PDB entry 9UI2 | X-ray diffraction, 1.70 A resolution | chains I and J of the 10 polymer chains in the assembly

Chain I (and J):
Protein: Probable transaldolase
Organism: Thermus thermophilus (strain ATCC 27634 / DSM 579 / HB8)
Notes: EC 2.2.1.2; chain J of this document is another copy of the same molecule, construct and numbering; everything in this record applies to it too
Reference sequence: Q5SJE8 (TAL_THET8); residue numbers follow UniProt; this construct covers 1-223
Amino-acid sequence (243 residues; row label = number of the first residue in the row; numbers below 1 keep their minus sign (Met-19 is residue -19)):
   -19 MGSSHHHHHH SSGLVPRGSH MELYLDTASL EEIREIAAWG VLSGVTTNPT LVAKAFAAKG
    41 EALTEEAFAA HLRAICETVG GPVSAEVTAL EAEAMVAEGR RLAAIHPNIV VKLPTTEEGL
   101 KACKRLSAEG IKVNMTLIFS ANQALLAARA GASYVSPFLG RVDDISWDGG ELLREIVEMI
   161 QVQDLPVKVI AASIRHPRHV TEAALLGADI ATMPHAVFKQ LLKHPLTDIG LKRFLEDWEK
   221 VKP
Unresolved in the structure: -19 to -2
Sequence notes: initiating methionine (-19); expression tag (-18 to 0)
UniProt features mapped onto this chain:
  - active site: Lys92 (Schiff-base intermediate with substrate)

Chain I / chain J interface:
Contacting residue pairs - 81 pairs, chain I then chain J:
  Asn28(I) - Phe214(J)
  Pro29(I) - Phe214(J)
  Pro29(I) - Trp218(J)  hydrophobic
  Thr30(I) - Phe214(J)
  Thr30(I) - Asp217(J)  hydrogen bond
  Val32(I) - Trp218(J)  hydrophobic
  Ala33(I) - Asp217(J)
  Ala33(I) - Val221(J)
  Ala37(I) - Val221(J)  hydrophobic
  Ala42(I) - Val221(J)
  Leu43(I) - Trp218(J)  hydrophobic
  Leu43(I) - Val221(J)  hydrogen bond (backbone-backbone)
  Leu43(I) - Lys222(J)
  Leu43(I) - Pro223(J)
  Phe48(I) - Trp218(J)  hydrophobic
  Glu66(I) - Phe214(J)
  Thr68(I) - Leu215(J)
  Thr68(I) - Trp218(J)
  Leu70(I) - Leu211(J)  hydrophobic
  Pro94(I) - Leu211(J)  hydrophobic
  Thr95(I) - Leu202(J)
  Thr95(I) - Thr207(J)
  Thr96(I) - Leu202(J)
  Thr96(I) - Thr207(J)
  Glu97(I) - Trp19(J)
  Glu97(I) - Lys199(J)  salt bridge
  Glu97(I) - Leu202(J)
  Leu100(I) - Trp19(J)
  Leu100(I) - Leu202(J)  hydrophobic
  Lys101(I) - Ala18(J)
  Lys101(I) - Trp19(J)
  Lys104(I) - Ala17(J)  hydrogen bond (side chain-backbone)
  Lys104(I) - Ala18(J)
  Lys104(I) - Trp19(J)
  Lys104(I) - Gly20(J)
  Leu117(I) - Thr207(J)  hydrogen bond (backbone-side chain)
  Leu117(I) - Gly210(J)
  Leu117(I) - Leu211(J)
  Leu117(I) - Phe214(J)  hydrophobic
  Phe119(I) - His204(J)
  Phe119(I) - Leu206(J)
  Phe119(I) - Thr207(J)
  Asn122(I) - Pro177(J)  hydrogen bond (side chain-backbone)
  Asn122(I) - Val180(J)
  Asn122(I) - Thr181(J)  hydrogen bond
  Asn122(I) - Leu201(J)
  Gln123(I) - Leu202(J)  hydrogen bond (side chain-backbone)
  Gln123(I) - His204(J)
  Gln123(I) - Thr207(J)  hydrogen bond
  Leu125(I) - Met1(J)  hydrophobic
  Leu126(I) - Leu3(J)  hydrophobic
  Leu126(I) - Val21(J)
  Leu126(I) - Leu202(J)  hydrophobic
  Arg129(I) - His0(J)  hydrogen bond (side chain-backbone)
  Arg129(I) - Met1(J)
  Arg129(I) - Glu2(J)
  Arg129(I) - Gly20(J)
  Arg129(I) - Val21(J)
  Arg129(I) - Ser23(J)  hydrogen bond
  Ala130(I) - Trp19(J)
  Ala130(I) - Gly20(J)
  Ala130(I) - Val21(J)  hydrophobic
  Arg141(I) - Leu206(J)
  Arg141(I) - Gly210(J)
  Arg141(I) - Phe214(J)
  Ile145(I) - Leu206(J)  hydrophobic
  Glu155(I) - Arg178(J)  salt bridge
  Glu155(I) - Thr181(J)
  Glu155(I) - Leu185(J)
  Met159(I) - Ala184(J)  hydrophobic
  Met159(I) - Leu185(J)
  Val162(I) - Leu185(J)
  Val162(I) - Gly187(J)
  Gln163(I) - Ser-1(J)
  Gln163(I) - His0(J)  hydrogen bond (backbone-side chain)
  Gln163(I) - Met1(J)  hydrogen bond (side chain-backbone)
  Gln163(I) - Ala184(J)  hydrogen bond (side chain-backbone)
  Gln163(I) - Gly187(J)
  Gln163(I) - Ala188(J)  hydrogen bond (side chain-backbone)
  Asp164(I) - His0(J)  hydrogen bond (backbone-side chain)
  Leu165(I) - His0(J)
Interface residues without a listed pair, chain I (39 interface residues in all): Ser120, Ala121, Trp147, Glu158
Interface residues without a listed pair, chain J (39 interface residues in all): Glu15, Ala183, Leu186, Phe198, Arg213

Overview:
Chain I and chain J each contribute 39 residues to their interface; the contacts include 15 hydrogen bonds and
2 salt bridges. Among the polar pairs are Glu97(I)-Lys199(J), Glu155(I)-Arg178(J) and Thr30(I)-Asp217(J). From
UniProt: active-site residue Lys92(I) on chain I.
Both chains are Probable transaldolase (Thermus thermophilus (strain ATCC 27634 / DSM 579 / HB8)). Entry 9UI2
(Crystal structure of Thermus thermophilus HB8 transaldolase) was determined by X-ray diffraction (same
publication as 9LKP and 9LL3).
